5VWJ - chains A and B of the 3 polymer chains in the assembly; structure by X-ray diffraction, 2.00 A resolution.

# Chain A
Name: HLA class I histocompatibility antigen, B-58 alpha chain
Organism: Homo sapiens
UniProt: P10319 (1B58_HUMAN); residues 1-276 here correspond to UniProt positions 25-300 (UniProt number = residue number + 24)
Amino-acid sequence (276 residues; numbered 1 to 276; the number before each row is that of its first residue):
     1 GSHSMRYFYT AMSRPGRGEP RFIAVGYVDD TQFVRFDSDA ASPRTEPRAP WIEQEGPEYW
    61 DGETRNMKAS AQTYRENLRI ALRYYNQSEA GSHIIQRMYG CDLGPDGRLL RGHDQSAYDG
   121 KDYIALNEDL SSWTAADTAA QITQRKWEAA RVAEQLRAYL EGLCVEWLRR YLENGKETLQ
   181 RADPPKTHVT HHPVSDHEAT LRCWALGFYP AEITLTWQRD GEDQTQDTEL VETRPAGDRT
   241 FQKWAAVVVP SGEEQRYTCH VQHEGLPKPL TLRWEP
Disulfide bonds: Cys101-Cys164, Cys203-Cys259
What the authors report for this chain:
  - conformationally variable residues (side-chain flip): Asp114

# Chain B
Name: Beta-2-microglobulin
Organism: Homo sapiens
UniProt: P61769 (B2MG_HUMAN); residues 1-99 here correspond to UniProt positions 21-119 (UniProt number = residue number + 20)
Amino-acid sequence (99 residues; each row starts with the number of its first residue):
     1 IQRTPKIQVY SRHPAENGKS NFLNCYVSGF HPSDIEVDLL KNGERIEKVE HSDLSFSKDW
    61 SFYLLYYTEF TPTEKDEYAC RVNHVTLSQP KIVKWDRDM
Curated features (UniProtKB/Swiss-Prot):
  - modified residue: Gln2 (Pyrrolidone carboxylic acid)
  - glycosylation: Ile1 (N-linked (Glc) (glycation) isoleucine), Lys19 (N-linked (Glc) (glycation) lysine), Lys41 (N-linked (Glc) (glycation) lysine), Lys48 (N-linked (Glc) (glycation) lysine), Lys58 (N-linked (Glc) (glycation) lysine), Lys91 (N-linked (Glc) (glycation) lysine), Lys94 (N-linked (Glc) (glycation) lysine)
Disulfide bonds: Cys25-Cys80

# Chain A / chain B interface
Residue-residue contacts - 59 pairs, chain A then chain B:
  Phe8(A) - Ser55(B)
  Phe8(A) - Phe56(B)  hydrophobic
  Tyr9(A) - Phe56(B)
  Thr10(A) - Phe56(B)
  Thr10(A) - Phe62(B)
  Met12(A) - Ser33(B)
  Met12(A) - Asp34(B)
  Arg17(A) - Asp34(B)  salt bridge
  Ile23(A) - Leu54(B)
  Val25(A) - Asp53(B)
  Val25(A) - Leu54(B)
  Val25(A) - Ser55(B)
  Tyr27(A) - Ser55(B)
  Tyr27(A) - Tyr63(B)  hydrogen bond
  Gln32(A) - Asp53(B)  hydrogen bond
  Arg35(A) - Asp53(B)  salt bridge
  Arg48(A) - Asp53(B)  salt bridge
  Ile94(A) - Pro32(B)  hydrophobic
  Ile94(A) - Ser33(B)
  Gln96(A) - His31(B)  hydrogen bond
  Gln96(A) - Phe56(B)
  Gln96(A) - Trp60(B)  hydrogen bond (side chain-backbone)
  Gln96(A) - Phe62(B)
  Arg97(A) - Phe56(B)
  Met98(A) - Phe56(B)  hydrophobic
  Met98(A) - Lys58(B)
  Met98(A) - Trp60(B)  hydrophobic
  Gln115(A) - Trp60(B)
  Ser116(A) - Trp60(B)
  Ala117(A) - Trp60(B)  hydrophobic
  Asp119(A) - His31(B)
  Gly120(A) - Arg3(B)  hydrogen bond (backbone-side chain)
  Gly120(A) - His31(B)
  Gly120(A) - Trp60(B)
  Asp122(A) - Trp60(B)  hydrogen bond
  Arg202(A) - Asp98(B)
  Arg202(A) - Met99(B)
  Trp204(A) - Asp98(B)
  Trp204(A) - Met99(B)
  Val231(A) - Gln8(B)
  Glu232(A) - Lys6(B)
  Glu232(A) - Gln8(B)  hydrogen bond (backbone-side chain)
  Glu232(A) - Tyr26(B)
  Glu232(A) - Ser28(B)  hydrogen bond
  Thr233(A) - Tyr26(B)
  Arg234(A) - Gln8(B)  hydrogen bond
  Arg234(A) - Tyr10(B)
  Arg234(A) - Tyr26(B)
  Arg234(A) - Met99(B)  hydrogen bond (side chain-backbone)
  Pro235(A) - Tyr10(B)  hydrogen bond (backbone-side chain)
  Pro235(A) - Tyr26(B)
  Ala236(A) - Arg12(B)  hydrogen bond (backbone-side chain)
  Ala236(A) - Asn24(B)  hydrogen bond (backbone-side chain)
  Gly237(A) - Arg12(B)  hydrogen bond (backbone-side chain)
  Asp238(A) - Arg12(B)
  Gln242(A) - Tyr10(B)
  Gln242(A) - Ser11(B)  hydrogen bond (side chain-backbone)
  Gln242(A) - Arg12(B)  hydrogen bond (side chain-backbone)
  Trp244(A) - Met99(B)  hydrogen bond (side chain-backbone)
Other interface residues (no listed pair), chain A (34 interface residues in all): Lys121
Other interface residues (no listed pair), chain B (28 interface residues in all): Ile1, His13, Ser57, Asp59, Leu65

# Overview
The interface between chain A and chain B involves 34 residues on one side and 28 on the other; the contacts
include 17 hydrogen bonds and 3 salt bridges. Polar contacts include Arg17(A)-Asp34(B), Arg35(A)-Asp53(B) and
Arg48(A)-Asp53(B). The paper reports conformational variability at Asp114(A).
Here chain A is HLA class I histocompatibility antigen, B-58 alpha chain and chain B is Beta-2-microglobulin,
both from Homo sapiens. Entry 5VWJ (HLA-B*58:01 presenting LTVQVARVW) was determined by X-ray diffraction
(same publication as 5VUD, 5VUE, 5VUF, 5VVP, 5VWD, 5VWF and 5VWH).
